PDB entry 8VBH | electron microscopy, 2.20 A resolution | chains A and B of the 3 polymer chains in the assembly

Chain A:
Protein: HIV-1 reverse transcriptase/ribonuclease H P66 subunit
Organism: Human immunodeficiency virus 1
UniProt: P03366 (POL_HV1B1); residues 1-555 here correspond to UniProt positions 600-1154 (UniProt number = residue number + 599)
Sequence (557 residues; row label = number of the first residue in the row; numbers below 1 keep their minus sign (Met-1 is residue -1)):
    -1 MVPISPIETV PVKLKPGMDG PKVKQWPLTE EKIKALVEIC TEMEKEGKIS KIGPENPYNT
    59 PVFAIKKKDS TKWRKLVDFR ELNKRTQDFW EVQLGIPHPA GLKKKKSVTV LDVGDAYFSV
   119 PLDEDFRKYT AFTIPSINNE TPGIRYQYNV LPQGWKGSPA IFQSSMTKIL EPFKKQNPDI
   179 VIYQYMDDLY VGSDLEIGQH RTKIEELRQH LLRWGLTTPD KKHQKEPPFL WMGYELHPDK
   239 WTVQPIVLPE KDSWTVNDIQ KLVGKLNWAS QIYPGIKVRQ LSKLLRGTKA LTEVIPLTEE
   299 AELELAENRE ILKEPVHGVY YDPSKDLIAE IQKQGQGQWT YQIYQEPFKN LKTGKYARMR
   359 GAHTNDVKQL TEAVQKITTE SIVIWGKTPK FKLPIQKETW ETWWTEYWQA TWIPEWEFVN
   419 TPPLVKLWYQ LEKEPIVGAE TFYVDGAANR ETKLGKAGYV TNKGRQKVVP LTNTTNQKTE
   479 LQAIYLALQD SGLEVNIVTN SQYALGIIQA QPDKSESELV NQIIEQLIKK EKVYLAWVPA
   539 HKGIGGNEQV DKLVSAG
Not modelled in the structure: -1 to 2, 543-555
Differences from the reference sequence: expression tag (-1 to 0); engineered mutation Ser280 (Cys879 in P03366), Asn498 (Asp1097 in P03366)
Small-molecule neighbours: 2'-deoxyadenosine 5'-triphosphate (DTP): Ile63, Lys65, Lys70, Arg72, Leu74, Asp110, Val111, Gly112, Asp113, Ala114, Tyr115, Gln151, Gly152, Met184, Asp185, Lys220
Reported in the primary citation:
  - catalytic residues: Lys220 (proposed by the authors, not directly observed)
  - mutagenesis - K220L, K220M: decreased catalytic activity on 2'-deoxyadenosine 5'-triphosphate
  - mutagenesis - K220L, K220M: unchanged binding to 2'-deoxyadenosine 5'-triphosphate
  - mutagenesis - K220L, K220M: decreased growth

Chain B:
Protein: HIV-1 reverse transcriptase P51 subunit
Organism: Human immunodeficiency virus 1
UniProt: P03366 (POL_HV1B1); residues 1-428 here correspond to UniProt positions 600-1027 (UniProt number = residue number + 599)
Sequence (444 residues; each row starts with the number of its first residue; numbers below 1 keep their minus sign (Met-15 is residue -15)):
   -15 MAHHHHHHAL EVLFQGPISP IETVPVKLKP GMDGPKVKQW PLTEEKIKAL VEICTEMEKE
    45 GKISKIGPEN PYNTPVFAIK KKDSTKWRKL VDFRELNKRT QDFWEVQLGI PHPAGLKKKK
   105 SVTVLDVGDA YFSVPLDEDF RKYTAFTIPS INNETPGIRY QYNVLPQGWK GSPAIFQSSM
   165 TKILEPFKKQ NPDIVIYQYM DDLYVGSDLE IGQHRTKIEE LRQHLLRWGL TTPDKKHQKE
   225 PPFLWMGYEL HPDKWTVQPI VLPEKDSWTV NDIQKLVGKL NWASQIYPGI KVRQLCKLLR
   285 GTKALTEVIP LTEEAELELA ENREILKEPV HGVYYDPSKD LIAEIQKQGQ GQWTYQIYQE
   345 PFKNLKTGKY ARMRGAHTND VKQLTEAVQK ITTESIVIWG KTPKFKLPIQ KETWETWWTE
   405 YWQATWIPEW EFVNTPPLVK LWYQ
Not modelled in the structure: -15 to 6, 213-231
Differences from the reference sequence: expression tag (-15 to 0)

Interface between chain A and chain B:
Residue-residue contacts (113):
  Val8(A) - Glu53(B)
  Pro9(A) - Glu53(B)
  Gln85(A) - Glu53(B)  hydrogen bond (side chain-backbone)
  Asp86(A) - Lys20(B)  salt bridge
  Asp86(A) - Pro55(B)
  Phe87(A) - Pro52(B)
  Phe87(A) - Glu53(B)
  Trp88(A) - Lys20(B)
  Trp88(A) - Val21(B)
  Trp88(A) - Lys22(B)
  Trp88(A) - Pro52(B)  hydrogen bond (backbone-backbone)
  Trp88(A) - Asn54(B)
  Trp88(A) - Pro55(B)
  Trp88(A) - Asn57(B)
  Trp88(A) - Thr131(B)
  Trp88(A) - Arg143(B)
  Val90(A) - Pro140(B)
  Val90(A) - Gly141(B)  hydrogen bond (backbone-backbone)
  Val90(A) - Arg143(B)
  Leu92(A) - Pro133(B)  hydrophobic
  Leu92(A) - Asn137(B)
  Gly93(A) - Asn137(B)
  Ile94(A) - Asn137(B)  hydrogen bond (backbone-side chain)
  Pro95(A) - Asn136(B)
  Pro95(A) - Asn137(B)
  His96(A) - Asn136(B)  hydrogen bond (backbone-side chain)
  Gly99(A) - Asn136(B)
  Leu100(A) - Asn136(B)
  Ala158(A) - Pro52(B)
  Ser162(A) - Pro52(B)
  Thr165(A) - Pro140(B)
  Lys172(A) - Thr139(B)
  Val179(A) - Glu138(B)
  Ile180(A) - Glu138(B)
  Tyr181(A) - Asn136(B)  hydrogen bond
  Tyr181(A) - Glu138(B)
  Gln182(A) - Glu138(B)  hydrogen bond (backbone-backbone)
  Gln182(A) - Pro140(B)
  Arg358(A) - Gln394(B)
  Arg358(A) - Glu396(B)  salt bridge
  Gln373(A) - Glu396(B)
  Gln373(A) - Thr397(B)  hydrogen bond
  Thr376(A) - Thr400(B)
  Thr376(A) - Trp401(B)
  Ile380(A) - Leu26(B)
  Ile380(A) - Thr27(B)
  Val381(A) - Pro25(B)  hydrophobic
  Val381(A) - Asn136(B)  hydrogen bond (backbone-backbone)
  Val381(A) - Asn137(B)
  Ile382(A) - Ile135(B)
  Ile382(A) - Asn136(B)
  Gly384(A) - Thr27(B)
  Gly384(A) - Glu28(B)  hydrogen bond (backbone-backbone)
  Gly384(A) - Ile135(B)
  Thr386(A) - Trp401(B)
  Trp402(A) - Lys331(B)  hydrogen bond (backbone-side chain)
  Trp402(A) - Thr362(B)
  Trp402(A) - Asp364(B)
  Tyr405(A) - Lys331(B)  hydrogen bond (backbone-side chain)
  Trp406(A) - Lys331(B)
  Trp406(A) - Val417(B)
  Trp406(A) - Thr419(B)
  Trp406(A) - Pro420(B)
  Trp406(A) - Pro421(B)
  Gln407(A) - Lys331(B)  hydrogen bond (backbone-side chain)
  Gln407(A) - Asp364(B)
  Gln407(A) - Pro392(B)
  Gln407(A) - Ile393(B)
  Gln407(A) - Gln394(B)  hydrogen bond
  Gln407(A) - Val417(B)
  Ala408(A) - Trp337(B)  hydrophobic
  Ala408(A) - Asp364(B)
  Ala408(A) - Pro392(B)  hydrogen bond (backbone-backbone)
  Ala408(A) - Ile393(B)
  Thr409(A) - Asp364(B)  hydrogen bond (backbone-side chain)
  Trp410(A) - Thr362(B)
  Trp410(A) - Asn363(B)
  Trp410(A) - Val365(B)  hydrophobic
  Trp410(A) - Trp401(B)  hydrophobic
  Trp410(A) - Tyr405(B)
  Pro412(A) - Trp401(B)  hydrophobic
  Pro433(A) - Asn255(B)
  Pro433(A) - Leu289(B)  hydrophobic
  Ile434(A) - Thr290(B)
  Val435(A) - Thr290(B)
  Thr439(A) - Lys287(B)
  Thr439(A) - Ala288(B)
  Thr439(A) - Leu289(B)
  Tyr441(A) - Gln258(B)
  Tyr441(A) - Thr286(B)
  Tyr441(A) - Lys287(B)  hydrogen bond (side chain-backbone)
  Tyr441(A) - Leu289(B)
  Val458(A) - Thr286(B)
  Thr459(A) - Thr286(B)
  Asn460(A) - Thr286(B)
  Asn460(A) - Lys287(B)
  Asn460(A) - Ala288(B)
  Asn494(A) - Leu289(B)
  Val496(A) - Leu289(B)  hydrophobic
  Gln500(A) - Lys424(B)
  Tyr532(A) - Asn255(B)  hydrogen bond
  Tyr532(A) - Leu289(B)  hydrophobic
  Trp535(A) - Trp426(B)  hydrophobic
  Val536(A) - Gln258(B)
  Pro537(A) - Val261(B)  hydrophobic
  Pro537(A) - Gly262(B)
  Lys540(A) - Asn265(B)  hydrogen bond
  Lys540(A) - Cys280(B)
  Gly541(A) - Leu283(B)
  Ile542(A) - Gln258(B)  hydrogen bond (backbone-side chain)
  Ile542(A) - Leu283(B)  hydrogen bond (backbone-backbone)
  Ile542(A) - Gly285(B)
  Ile542(A) - Thr286(B)
Other interface residues (no listed pair), chain A (66 interface residues in all): Gln91, Ile159, Gln161, Thr377, Trp383, Thr403, Glu432, Leu503, Gly504, Ala534
Other interface residues (no listed pair), chain B (62 interface residues in all): Tyr56, Val254, Lys259, Arg284, Gly333, Leu368, Asn418

In short:
66 residues of chain A and 62 residues of chain B are in contact; the contacts include 21 hydrogen bonds and 2
salt bridges. Among the polar pairs are Asp86(A)-Lys20(B), Arg358(A)-Glu396(B) and Gln85(A)-Glu53(B). From the
paper: the catalytic residue Lys220(A); K220L and K220M of chain A reduce catalytic activity on
2'-deoxyadenosine 5'-triphosphate.
Here chain A is HIV-1 reverse transcriptase/ribonuclease H P66 subunit and chain B is HIV-1 reverse
transcriptase P51 subunit, both from Human immunodeficiency virus 1. Entry 8VBH (Kinetic intermediate states
of HIV-1 RT DNA synthesis captured by cryo-EM) was determined by electron microscopy (same publication as
8VB6, 8VB7, 8VB8, 8VB9, 8VBC, 8VBF, 8VBG and 8VBI).
